9D85 - chains B and C of the 5 polymer chains in the assembly; structure by electron microscopy, 3.59 A resolution.

Chain B:
Protein: Probable bifunctional tRNA threonylcarbamoyladenosine biosynthesis protein
Organism: Methanocaldococcus jannaschii
UniProtKB: Q58530 (KAE1B_METJA); numbering as in UniProt (aligned over 333-535)
Amino-acid sequence (203 residues; row label = number of the first residue in the row):
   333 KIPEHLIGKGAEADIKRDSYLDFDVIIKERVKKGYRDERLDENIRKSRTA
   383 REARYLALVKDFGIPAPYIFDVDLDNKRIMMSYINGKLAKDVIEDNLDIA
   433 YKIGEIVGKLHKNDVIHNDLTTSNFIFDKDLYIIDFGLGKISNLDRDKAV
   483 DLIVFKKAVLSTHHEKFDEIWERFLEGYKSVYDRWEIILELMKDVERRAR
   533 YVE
Unresolved in the structure: 333-344, 534-535
Differences from the reference sequence: engineered mutation R478 (Glu in Q58530)
UniProt features mapped onto this chain:
  - active site: D451 (Proton acceptor)
  - binding site (ATP): I339 to I347, K360
What the authors report for this chain:
  - binding site for tRNA: R530
  - mutagenesis - R530D: abolished catalytic activity (t6A activity)
  - mutagenesis - R530D: unchanged binding to tRNA
  - mutagenesis - R530D: unchanged catalytic activity (Bud32 ATPase activity)
  - mutagenesis - R530D: abolished catalytic activity on T
  - mutagenesis - D451A: abolished catalytic activity (t6A modification activity)
  - catalytic residues: D467 (proposed by the authors, not directly observed)

Chain C:
Protein: Regulatory protein Cgi121
Organism: Pyrococcus furiosus DSM 3638
UniProtKB: Q57646 (CG121_METJA); residues 6-150 here correspond to UniProt positions 1-145 (UniProt number = residue number - 5)
Amino-acid sequence (148 residues; each row starts with the number of its first residue):
     3 MDPMIIRGIRGARINNEIFNLGLKFQILNADVVATKKHVLHAINQAKTKK
    53 PIAKSFWMEILVRASGQRQIHEAIKIIGAKDGNVCLICEDEETFRKIYEL
   103 IGGEIDDSVLEINEDKERLIREIFKIRGFGNVVERVLEKIALIELKKE
Unresolved in the structure: 149-150
Differences from the reference sequence: expression tag (3-5)

How chain B and chain C interact:
Residue-residue contacts (28; chain B residue first):
  D354(B) - K38(C)  salt bridge
  F355(B) - K39(C)
  F355(B) - L139(C)  hydrophobic
  A382(B) - L147(C)  hydrophobic
  A385(B) - L144(C)
  A389(B) - E140(C)
  A389(B) - L144(C)  hydrophobic
  K392(B) - G130(C)
  K392(B) - F131(C)
  D393(B) - R129(C)
  D393(B) - R137(C)
  G395(B) - F131(C)
  Y400(B) - G132(C)
  Y400(B) - N133(C)  hydrogen bond
  Y400(B) - E136(C)
  I401(B) - E140(C)
  I401(B) - A143(C)
  I401(B) - L144(C)  hydrophobic
  F402(B) - H43(C)  hydrogen bond (backbone-side chain)
  F402(B) - Q47(C)
  F402(B) - E136(C)
  F402(B) - L139(C)  hydrophobic
  F402(B) - A143(C)
  D403(B) - Q47(C)
  D403(B) - A143(C)
  V404(B) - E146(C)
  V404(B) - L147(C)  hydrophobic
  L406(B) - E146(C)
Interface residues without a listed pair, chain B (18 interface residues in all): D356, R386, D405, S414

Summary:
18 residues of chain B and 17 residues of chain C are in contact; the contacts include 2 hydrogen bonds and 1
salt bridge. Polar contacts include D354(B)-K38(C), Y400(B)-N133(C) and F402(B)-H43(C). The paper reports the
catalytic residue D467(B); R530D of chain B abolishes catalytic activity (t6A activity).
Here chain B is Probable bifunctional tRNA threonylcarbamoyladenosine biosynthesis protein (Methanocaldococcus
jannaschii) and chain C is Regulatory protein Cgi121 (Pyrococcus furiosus DSM 3638). Entry 9D85 (Structure of
the KEOPS complex (Cgi121/Bud32/Kae1/Pcc1) bound to tRNA in a distorted tRNA conformation) was determined by
electron microscopy together with 8UNK and 8UP5 from the same study.
